Entry 9UD5 (electron microscopy, 2.90 A resolution); this record covers chains B and E of the 6 polymer chains in the assembly.

[Chain B]
Molecule: Na(+)-translocating NADH-quinone reductase subunit B
Organism: Vibrio cholerae O395
Notes: EC 7.2.1.1
UniProtKB: A5F5X0 (NQRB_VIBC3); residues 1-415 here = UniProt positions 1-415
Chain sequence (415 residues; row label = number of the first residue in the row):
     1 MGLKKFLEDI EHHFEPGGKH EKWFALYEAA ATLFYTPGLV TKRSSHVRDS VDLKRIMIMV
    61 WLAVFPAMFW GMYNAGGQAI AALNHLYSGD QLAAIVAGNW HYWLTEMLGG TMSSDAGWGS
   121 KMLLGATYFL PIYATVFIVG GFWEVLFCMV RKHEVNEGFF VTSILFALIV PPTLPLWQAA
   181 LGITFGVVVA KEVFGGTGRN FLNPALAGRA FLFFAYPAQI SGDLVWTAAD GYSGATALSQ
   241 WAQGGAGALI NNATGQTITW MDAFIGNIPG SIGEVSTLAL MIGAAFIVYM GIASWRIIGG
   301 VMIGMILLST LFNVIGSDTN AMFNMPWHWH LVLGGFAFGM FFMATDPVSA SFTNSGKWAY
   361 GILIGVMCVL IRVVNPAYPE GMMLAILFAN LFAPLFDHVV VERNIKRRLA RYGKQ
Unresolved in the structure: 1, 414-415
Residues lining bound ligands:
  - FMN (flavin mononucleotide), molecule 1: I169, R209, F213, W226, T236, A237, L238, S239, G270, S271, E274, G334, G335, F338, G339, M343, Y378, P379, E380, G381, M382, M383, L384
  - FMN, molecule 2: F213, F214, P217, S221, G222, D223, Q243, A377, Y378, P379
  - Korormicin (IQT): W23, L33, K54, M57, I58, F137, I138, G141, F142, E144, V145, L146, N156, E157, G158, F159, F160
  - riboflavin (RBF): I56, M57, V60, G158, V161, T162, L165, K191, G196, T197, G198, R199, N200, L202, N203, P204, A205, I292, F342, M343, T345, D346, P347, V348, S349
UniProt features mapped onto this chain:
  - modified residue: T236 (FMN phosphoryl threonine)
  - mutagenesis: F185 (F185A: Decreases riboflavin content), W226 (W226L: Decreases riboflavin content)
From the paper describing this entry:
  - binding site for Korormicin: G141

[Chain E]
Molecule: Na(+)-translocating NADH-quinone reductase subunit E
Organism: Vibrio cholerae O395
Notes: EC 7.2.1.1
UniProtKB: A5F5Y5 (NQRE_VIBC3); residue numbers follow UniProt; this construct covers 1-198
Chain sequence (198 residues; numbered 1 to 198; the number before each row is that of its first residue):
     1 MEHYISLLVK SIFIENMALS FFLGMCTFLA VSKKVKTSFG LGIAVIVVLT ISVPVNNLVY
    61 NLVLKPDALV EGVDLSFLNF ITFIGVIAAL VQILEMILDR FFPPLYNALG IFLPLITVNC
   121 AIFGGVSFMV QRDYSFAESV VYGFGSGVGW MLAIVALAGI REKMKYSDVP PGLRGLGITF
   181 ITAGLMALGF MSFSGVQL
Ion coordination: 2Fe-2S cluster Fe: C26 (shared with 2 residues of chain D)
Residues lining bound ligands: 2Fe-2S cluster (FES): G24, M25, C26, V118, N119, C120

[How chain B and chain E interact]
Residue-residue contacts (21):
  R151(B) with D168(E), hydrogen bond (side chain-backbone); V169(E); P170(E)
  V193(B) with V169(E)
  F194(B) with S167(E); D168(E), hydrogen bond (backbone-backbone); V169(E)
  G195(B) with D168(E)
  R199(B) with Y166(E), hydrogen bond (side chain-backbone); D168(E)
  L202(B) with L185(E), hydrophobic
  F214(B) with M191(E), hydrophobic
  I371(B) with S192(E)
  N375(B) with S192(E), hydrogen bond (side chain-backbone); G195(E)
  P376(B) with G195(E)
  L384(B) with S192(E)
  L391(B) with M186(E)
  F392(B) with A156(E), hydrophobic
  P394(B) with G159(E)
  L395(B) with V155(E)
Other interface residues (no listed pair), chain B (23 interface residues in all): F201, M367, V374, A377, Y378, L387, F388, H398
Other interface residues (no listed pair), chain E (20 interface residues in all): V35, I160, K163, T182, G189, S194, V196

[Overview]
Chain B and chain E form an interface of 23 and 20 residues respectively, with 4 hydrogen bonds. Polar pairs
include R151(B)-D168(E), R199(B)-Y166(E) and N375(B)-S192(E). Bound to chain B: flavin mononucleotide,
riboflavin and Korormicin. Ligands of chain E: 2Fe-2S cluster. The paper reports a binding site for Korormicin
at G141(B).
Chain B is Na(+)-translocating NADH-quinone reductase subunit B and chain E is Na(+)-translocating
NADH-quinone reductase subunit E, both from Vibrio cholerae O395; the structure, Cryo-EM structure of
Na+-translocating NADH-ubiquinone oxidoreductase from Vibrio cholerae reduced by NADH, with bound korormicin
A, was determined by electron microscopy, deposited together with 9U5G, 9UD3, 9UD4, 9UD6, 9UD8, 9UD9 and 4
further entries.
